PDB entry 6IUD | X-ray diffraction, 2.51 A resolution | chains A and E of the 6 polymer chains in the assembly

Chain A:
Molecule: SpoOJ regulator (Soj)
From: Helicobacter pylori (strain ATCC 700392 / 26695)
UniProt: O25759 (O25759_HELPY); residue numbers follow UniProt; this construct covers 1-264
Sequence (276 residues; row label = number of the first residue in the row; numbers below 1 keep their minus sign (Met-11 is residue -11)):
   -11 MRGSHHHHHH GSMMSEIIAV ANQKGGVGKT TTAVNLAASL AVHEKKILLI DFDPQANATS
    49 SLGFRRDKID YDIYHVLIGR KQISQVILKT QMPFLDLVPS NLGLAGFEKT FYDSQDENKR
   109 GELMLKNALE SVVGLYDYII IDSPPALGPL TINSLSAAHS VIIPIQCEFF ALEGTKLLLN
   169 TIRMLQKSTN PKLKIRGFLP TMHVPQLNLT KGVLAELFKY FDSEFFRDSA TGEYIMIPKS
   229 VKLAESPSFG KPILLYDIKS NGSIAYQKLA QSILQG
Disordered / not traced: -11 to 0
Differences from the reference sequence: initiating methionine (-11); expression tag (-10 to 0)
Metal / ion sites: Mg2+: Thr18 (together with ADP)
Residues lining bound ligands:
  - ADP (adenosine-5'-diphosphate), molecule 1: Lys12, Glu156, Phe158
  - ADP, molecule 2: Gly13, Gly14, Val15, Gly16, Lys17, Thr18, Thr19, Asn45, Met190, Ile225, Pro226, Lys227, Ser228, Leu231, Ala232
From the paper describing this entry:
  - mutagenesis - K199E, K199E/K230E (Kd 308 nM), K230E: decreased binding to the 24-nt DNA strand (chain E)
  - mutagenesis - K199E/K227E/K230E/K247E: abolished binding to the 24-nt DNA strand (chain E)

Chain E:
Molecule: 24-nt DNA strand
Sequence (24 nucleotides; row label = number of the first residue in the row):
     1 TCCCTGTTTC ACGTGGAACA CCCT

How chain A and chain E interact:
Pairs across the interface (5; chain A residue first):
  Gln194(A) with DC10(E), sugar contact
  Lys227(A) with DC12(E), phosphate contact
  Ser228(A) with DC12(E), phosphate contact
  Val229(A) with DC12(E), hydrogen bond to the phosphate; DG13(E), phosphate contact
Other interface residues (no listed pair), chain E (4 interface residues in all): DA11

Overview:
The chain A/chain E interface involves 4 residues from each chain, with 1 hydrogen bond. Its one
hydrogen-bonded contact is Val229(A)-DC12(E). The paper reports that K199E, K199E/K230E and K230E of chain A
reduce binding to the 24-nt DNA strand (chain E); K199E/K227E/K230E/K247E of chain A abolish binding to the
24-nt DNA strand (chain E).
Chain A is SpoOJ regulator (Soj) (Helicobacter pylori (strain ATCC 700392 / 26695)) and chain E is a 24-nt DNA
strand; the structure, Structure of Helicobacter pylori Soj-ADP complex bound to DNA, was determined by X-ray
diffraction together with 6IUC from the same study.
